PDB entry 2VJ0 | X-ray diffraction, 1.60 A resolution | chains A and P of the 3 polymer chains in the assembly

[Chain A]
Name: Ap-2 complex subunit alpha-2
From: Mus musculus
Notes: fragment: appendage domain, residues 693-938
Reference sequence: P17427 (AP2A2_MOUSE); residue numbers follow UniProt; this construct covers 693-938
Sequence (250 residues; numbered 689 to 938; the number before each row is that of its first residue):
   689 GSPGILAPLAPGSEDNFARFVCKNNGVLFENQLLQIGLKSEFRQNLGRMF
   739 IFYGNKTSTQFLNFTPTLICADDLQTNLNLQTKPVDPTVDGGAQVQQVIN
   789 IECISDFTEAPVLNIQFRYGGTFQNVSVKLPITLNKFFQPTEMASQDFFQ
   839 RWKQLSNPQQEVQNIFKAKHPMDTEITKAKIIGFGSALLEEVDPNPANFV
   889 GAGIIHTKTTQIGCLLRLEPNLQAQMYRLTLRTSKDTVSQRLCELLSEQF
Not modelled in the structure: 689-692
Sequence notes: conflict L694 (Val in P17427), I787 (Val in P17427), G889 (Val in P17427), A890 (Leu in P17427)
Ligand contacts:
  - benzamidine (BEN): K857, H858, P859
  - dithiane diol (DTD): E729, F730, R731, L734, G735, R736
From the paper describing this entry:
  - specificity-determining residues: R905

[Chain P]
Name: Synaptojanin-1
Notes: fragment: peptide containing wvxf motif, residues 1479-1490
Reference sequence: O43426 (SYNJ1_HUMAN); residues 1-12 here correspond to UniProt positions 1479-1490 (UniProt number = residue number + 1478)
Sequence (12 residues; row label = number of the first residue in the row):
     1 NPKGWVTFEEEE
Not modelled in the structure: 1, 10-12

[How chain A and chain P interact]
Pairs across the interface (21):
  N713(A) with F8(P); E9(P), hydrogen bond (side chain-backbone)
  G714(A) with F8(P)
  V715(A) with F8(P), hydrophobic
  Q723(A) with W5(P); F8(P)
  G725(A) with F8(P)
  L726(A) with F8(P)
  K727(A) with V6(P); T7(P), hydrogen bond (side chain-backbone); F8(P)
  F740(A) with V6(P), hydrophobic; F8(P), hydrophobic
  G742(A) with W5(P)
  N743(A) with W5(P)
  K744(A) with W5(P)
  G780(A) with P2(P); W5(P), hydrogen bond (backbone-side chain)
  A781(A) with W5(P)
  Q782(A) with W5(P); V6(P), hydrogen bond (side chain-backbone)

[Overview]
The interface between chain A and chain P involves 14 residues on one side and 6 on the other; the contacts
include 4 hydrogen bonds. Polar pairs include N713(A)-E9(P), K727(A)-T7(P) and G780(A)-W5(P). Ligands of chain
A: benzamidine and dithiane diol. The paper reports the specificity determinant R905(A).
Here chain A is Ap-2 complex subunit alpha-2 (Mus musculus) and chain P is Synaptojanin-1. Entry 2VJ0 (Crystal
structure of the alpha-adaptin appendage domain, from the AP2 adaptor complex, in complex with an ...) was
determined by X-ray diffraction.
